4TUG - chains A and F of the 8 polymer chains in the assembly; structure by X-ray diffraction, 3.55 A resolution.

Chain A (and F):
Molecule: DNA double-strand break repair protein Mre11
Organism: Methanocaldococcus jannaschii
Notes: chain F of this document is another copy of the same molecule, construct and numbering; everything in this record applies to it too
Reference sequence: Q58719 (MRE11_METJA); residue numbers follow UniProt; this construct covers 1-333
Amino-acid sequence (337 residues; row label = number of the first residue in the row; numbers below 1 keep their minus sign (Arg-3 is residue -3)):
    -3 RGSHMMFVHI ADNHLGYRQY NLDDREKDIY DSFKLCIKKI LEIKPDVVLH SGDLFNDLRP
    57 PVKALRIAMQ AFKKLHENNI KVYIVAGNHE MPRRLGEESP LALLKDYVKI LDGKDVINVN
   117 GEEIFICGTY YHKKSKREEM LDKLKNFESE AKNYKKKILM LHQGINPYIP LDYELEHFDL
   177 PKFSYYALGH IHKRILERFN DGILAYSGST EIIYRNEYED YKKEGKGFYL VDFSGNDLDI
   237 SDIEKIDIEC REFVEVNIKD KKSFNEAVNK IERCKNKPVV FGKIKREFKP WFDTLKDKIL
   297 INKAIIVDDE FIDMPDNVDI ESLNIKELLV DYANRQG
Unresolved in the structure: 314-333 (chain F: -3 to -2, 304-333)
Construct notes: expression tag (-3 to 0)
Metal / ion sites: Mg2+ site 1: Asp8, Asp49; Mg2+ site 2: Asp49, Asn84
From the paper describing this entry:
  - binding site for the 14-nt DNA strand: Asn17, Arg55, Arg89, Arg90
  - binding site for the 15-nt DNA strand: Asn17, Arg89, Arg90, Lys129, Ser131, Lys132
  - mutagenesis - R55S, R89S: abolished binding to TP124/580
  - mutagenesis - R55S, R89S: decreased catalytic activity
  - mutagenesis - V58C/L99C, K129A, K132D, I302R, I302Y: decreased catalytic activity on DAR134
  - mutagenesis - K129A, K132D, I302Y: decreased catalytic activity on TP124/580
  - mutagenesis - I302R: unchanged catalytic activity on TP124/580
  - mutagenesis - K59C/E94C: decreased catalytic activity on reduced state
  - mutagenesis - K59C/E94C: increased catalytic activity on oxidized conditions
  - self-association interface (contacts with another copy of this molecule); pairs are residue here / residue on that copy: Val58-Leu99, Lys59-Glu94

Interface between chain A and chain F:
Contacting residue pairs (20; chain A residue first):
  Arg-3(A) - Lys130(F)
  Arg-3(A) - Pro166(F)
  Arg-3(A) - Leu167(F)
  Arg-3(A) - Asp168(F)
  Arg-3(A) - Tyr169(F)  hydrogen bond (side chain-backbone)
  Arg-3(A) - Glu170(F)
  Gly-2(A) - Pro166(F)  hydrogen bond (backbone-backbone)
  Gly-2(A) - Leu167(F)
  Lys35(A) - Phe174(F)
  Glu38(A) - His173(F)  salt bridge
  Glu38(A) - Phe174(F)
  Ile39(A) - Glu172(F)
  Leu226(A) - Tyr169(F)
  Leu226(A) - Glu172(F)
  Glu240(A) - Arg133(F)  salt bridge
  Glu240(A) - Tyr169(F)
  Glu240(A) - Glu172(F)
  Lys241(A) - Arg133(F)  hydrogen bond (backbone-side chain)
  Lys241(A) - Glu134(F)
  Ile242(A) - Phe174(F)  hydrophobic
Interface residues without a listed pair, chain A (10 interface residues in all): Met2
Interface residues without a listed pair, chain F (12 interface residues in all): Asn162

Summary:
Chain A and chain F form an interface of 10 and 12 residues respectively; the contacts include 3 hydrogen
bonds and 2 salt bridges. Among the polar pairs are Glu38(A)-His173(F), Glu240(A)-Arg133(F) and
Arg-3(A)-Tyr169(F). From the paper: a binding site for the 15-nt DNA strand at Asn17(A), Arg89(A) and Arg90(A)
among others; V58C/L99C, K129A and K132D of chain A, among others, reduce catalytic activity on DAR134; 8
substitutions were tested in all.
Chain A and chain F are both DNA double-strand break repair protein Mre11 (Methanocaldococcus jannaschii); the
structure, Crystal structure of MjMre11-DNA2 complex, was determined by X-ray diffraction (same publication as
4TUI).
